6BIB - chain A; structure by X-ray diffraction, 1.95 A resolution.

Chain A:
Name: 3C-like protease
Organism: Norwalk virus
Notes: EC 3.4.22.66
Reference sequence: Q83883 (POLG_NVN68); residues 1-181 here correspond to UniProt positions 1101-1281 (UniProt number = residue number + 1100)
Sequence (188 residues; row label = number of the first residue in the row; numbers below 1 keep their minus sign (Met-6 is residue -6)):
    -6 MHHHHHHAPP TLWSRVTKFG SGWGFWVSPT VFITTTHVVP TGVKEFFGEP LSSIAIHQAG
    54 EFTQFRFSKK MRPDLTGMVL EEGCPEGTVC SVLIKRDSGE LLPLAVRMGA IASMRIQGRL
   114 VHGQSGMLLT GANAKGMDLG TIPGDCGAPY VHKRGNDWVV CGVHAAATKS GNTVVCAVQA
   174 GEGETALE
Disordered / not traced: -6 to -1, 123-131, 174-181
Covalently attached groups: compound DW7 linked to Cys139
Sequence notes: expression tag (-6 to 0)
Residues lining bound ligands: DW7 (benzyl [(9S,12S,15S)-12-(cyclohexylmethyl)-9-(hydroxymethyl)-6,11,14-trioxo-1,5,10,13,18,19-hexaazabicyclo[15.2.1]icosa-17(20),18-dien-15-yl]carbamate): His30, Glu54, Met107, Arg108, Ile109, Gln110, Arg112, Val114, Thr134, Ile135, Pro136, His157, Ala158, Ala159, Ala160, Thr161, Lys162, Val168
Swiss-Prot annotation at these positions:
  - active site (For 3CLpro activity): His30, Glu54, Cys139
  - site: Glu181 (Cleavage)

Overview:
Compound DW7 is covalently linked to Cys139. UniProt lists 3 active-site residues.
Chain A is 3C-like protease (Norwalk virus); the structure, 1.95 A resolution structure of Norovirus 3CL
protease in complex with a triazole-based macrocyclic inhibitor, was determined by X-ray diffraction (same
publication as 6BIC and 6BID).
